Entry 1LTJ (X-ray diffraction, 2.80 A resolution); this record covers chains A and C of the 5 polymer chains in the assembly.

# Chain A
Molecule: Fibrinogen alpha/alpha-E chain
Source organism: Homo sapiens
Notes: fragment: Fragment D (residues 126-191)
UniProt: P02671 (FIBA_HUMAN); residues 126-191 here correspond to UniProt positions 145-210 (UniProt number = residue number + 19)
Amino-acid sequence (66 residues; each row starts with the number of its first residue):
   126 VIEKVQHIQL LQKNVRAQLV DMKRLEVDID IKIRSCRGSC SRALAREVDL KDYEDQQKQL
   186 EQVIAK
Unresolved in the structure: 191

# Chain C
Molecule: Fibrinogen Gamma chain
Source organism: Homo sapiens
Notes: fragment: Fragment D (residues 96-406)
UniProt: P02679 (FIBG_HUMAN); residues 96-406 here correspond to UniProt positions 122-432 (UniProt number = residue number + 26)
Amino-acid sequence (311 residues; numbered 96 to 406; the number before each row is that of its first residue):
    96 YEASILTHDS SIRYLQEIYN SNNQKIVNLK EKVAQLEAQC QEPCKDTVQI HDITGKDCQD
   156 IANKGAKQSG LYFIKPLKAN QQFLVYCEID GSGNGWTVFQ KRLDGSVDFK KNWIQYKEGF
   216 GHLSPTGTTE FWLGNEKIHL ISTQSAIPYA LRVELEDWNG RTSTADYAMF KVGPEADKYR
   276 LTYAYFAGGD AGDAFDGFDF GDDPSDKFFT SHNGMQFSTW DNDNDKFEGN CAEQDGSGWW
   336 MNKCHAGHLN GVYYQGGTYS KASTPNGYDN GIIWATWKTR WYSMKKTTMK IIPFNRLTIG
   396 EGQQHHLGGA K
Unresolved in the structure: 395-406
Swiss-Prot annotation at these positions:
  - region: Thr374 to Glu396 (Gamma-chain polymerization, binding amino end of another fibrin alpha chain), Gly397 to Lys406 (Platelet aggregation and Staphylococcus clumping)
  - binding site (Ca(2+)): Asp318, Asp320, Phe322, Gly324
  - glycosylation: Asn308 (N-linked (GlcNAc...) asparagine)
  - cross-link: Gln398 (Isoglutamyl lysine isopeptide (Gln-Lys) (interchain with K-432)), Lys406 (Isoglutamyl lysine isopeptide (Lys-Gln) (interchain with Q-424))
Disulfides: Cys153-Cys182, Cys326-Cys339

# How chain A and chain C interact
Contacting residue pairs - 34 pairs, chain A then chain C:
  Lys129(A) - Ile100(C)
  Lys129(A) - His103(C)
  His132(A) - Ile107(C)
  His132(A) - Gln111(C)  hydrogen bond
  Leu136(A) - Ile107(C)
  Leu136(A) - Leu110(C)  hydrophobic
  Leu136(A) - Gln111(C)
  Asn139(A) - Tyr114(C)
  Gln143(A) - Tyr114(C)  hydrogen bond (side chain-backbone)
  Gln143(A) - Asn117(C)
  Gln143(A) - Asn118(C)
  Gln143(A) - Ile121(C)
  Asp146(A) - Ile121(C)
  Asp146(A) - Lys125(C)  salt bridge
  Met147(A) - Ile121(C)  hydrophobic
  Leu150(A) - Ile121(C)  hydrophobic
  Leu150(A) - Leu124(C)  hydrophobic
  Leu150(A) - Lys125(C)
  Asp153(A) - Val128(C)
  Ile154(A) - Leu124(C)  hydrophobic
  Ile154(A) - Val128(C)  hydrophobic
  Lys157(A) - Val128(C)
  Lys157(A) - Glu132(C)  salt bridge
  Ser160(A) - Cys135(C)
  Cys161(A) - Leu131(C)  hydrophobic
  Cys161(A) - Cys135(C)  disulfide
  Gly163(A) - Glu137(C)
  Gly163(A) - Pro138(C)
  Gly163(A) - Cys139(C)  hydrogen bond (backbone-side chain)
  Ser164(A) - Cys135(C)  hydrogen bond (side chain-backbone)
  Ser164(A) - Gln136(C)
  Ser164(A) - Glu137(C)  hydrogen bond (side chain-backbone)
  Cys165(A) - Gln134(C)
  Cys165(A) - Cys135(C)  hydrophobic
Interface residues without a listed pair, chain A (19 interface residues in all): Ile133, Val140, Ile158
Cross-chain cystine bridges: Cys161(A)-Cys135(C)

# Overview
The interface between chain A and chain C involves 19 residues on one side and 20 on the other, with 1
disulfide bond, 5 hydrogen bonds and 2 salt bridges. Among the polar pairs are Asp146(A)-Lys125(C),
Lys157(A)-Glu132(C) and His132(A)-Gln111(C).
Here chain A is Fibrinogen alpha/alpha-E chain and chain C is Fibrinogen Gamma chain, both from Homo sapiens.
Entry 1LTJ (Crystal Structure of Recombinant Human Fibrinogen Fragment D with the Peptide Ligands
Gly-Pro-Arg-Pro-Amide and Gly-His-Arg-Pro-Amide) was determined by X-ray diffraction (same publication as
1LT9).
